4USJ - chains B and C of the 4 polymer chains in the assembly; structure by X-ray diffraction, 2.85 A resolution.

Chain B:
Name: Acetylglutamate kinase, chloroplastic
Organism: Arabidopsis thaliana
Notes: EC 2.7.2.8
Reference sequence: Q9SCL7 (NAGK_ARATH); residues 1-297 here correspond to UniProt positions 51-347 (UniProt number = residue number + 50)
Sequence (318 residues; row label = number of the first residue in the row; numbers below 1 keep their minus sign (Met-20 is residue -20)):
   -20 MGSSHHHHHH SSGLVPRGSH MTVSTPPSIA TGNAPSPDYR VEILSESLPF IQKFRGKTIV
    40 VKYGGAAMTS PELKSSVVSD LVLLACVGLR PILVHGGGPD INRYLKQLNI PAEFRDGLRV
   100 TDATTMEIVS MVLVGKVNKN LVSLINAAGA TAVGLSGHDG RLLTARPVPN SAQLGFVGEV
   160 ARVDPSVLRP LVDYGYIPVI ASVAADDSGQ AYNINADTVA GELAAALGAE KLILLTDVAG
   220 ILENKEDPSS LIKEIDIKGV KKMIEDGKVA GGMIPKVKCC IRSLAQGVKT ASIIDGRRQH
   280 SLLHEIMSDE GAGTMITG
Disordered / not traced: -20 to 16
Differences from the reference sequence: expression tag (-20 to 0)
Ligand contacts:
  - arginine (ARG): Phe33, Lys210, Lys232, Ser271, Glu284, Ile285, Met286, Ser287, Asp288, Glu289, Gly290, Ala291, Gly292, Thr293, Met294
  - N-acetyl-L-glutamyl 5-phosphate (X2W): Lys41, Gly43, Gly44, Met47, Gly75, Gly76, Gly77, Pro78, Ile80, Phe93, Gly96, Leu97, Arg98, Val108, Val156, Ser181, Asn192, Ile193, Asn194, Ala195
UniProt features mapped onto this chain:
  - binding site (ATP): Gly44, Ala45, Thr215, Asp216, Leu221, Lys247 to Lys255
  - binding site (N-acetyl-L-glutamate): Gly76, Arg98, Asn192 to Ala195
  - binding site (L-arginine): Lys210, Lys232, Glu284 to Ser287, Gly292
  - modified residue: Thr1 (N-acetylthreonine)

Chain C:
Name: Nitrogen regulatory protein pii
Organism: Chlamydomonas reinhardtii
Reference sequence: A8JI83 (A8JI83_CHLRE); residues 2-144 here correspond to UniProt positions 63-205 (UniProt number = residue number + 61)
Sequence (154 residues; numbered 1 to 154; the number before each row is that of its first residue):
     1 MELESIQCDL SAFPGVKFFR IEAIFRPWRL PFVIDTLSKY GIRGLTNTPV KGVGVQGGSR
    61 ERYAGTEFGP SNLVDKEKLD IVVSRAQVDA VVRLVAASAY TGEIGDGKIF VHPVAEVVRI
   121 RTAETGLEAE KMEGGMEDMM KKKKSAWSHP QFEK
Disordered / not traced: 1-2, 145-154
Differences from the reference sequence: expression tag (1, 145-154)
Bound ions: Mg2+: Gly54 (together with ATP)
Ligand contacts:
  - ATP (adenosine-5'-triphosphate): Ile24, Gly44, Leu45, Thr46, Lys51, Gly52, Val53, Gly54, Val55, Gln56, Glu61, Lys76, Asp80, Ile81, Val82, Glu103, Ile104, Gly105, Asp106, Gly107, Lys108, Phe110, Arg119, Arg121, Met132
  - glutamine (GLN): Gly41, Ile42, Arg43, Gly44, Ile81, Val82, Val83, Gln87, Glu130, Lys131, Met132, Gly135, Met136, Glu137
From the paper describing this entry:
  - binding site for glutamine: Arg43, Gly44, Val82, Gln87, Glu130, Lys131 to Gly135
  - conformationally variable residues (order/disorder transition): Lys131 to Gly135
  - self-association interface (contacts with another copy of this molecule); pairs are residue here / residue on that copy: Gln56-Met132
  - binding site for ATP: Gln56

Chain B / chain C interface:
Contacting residue pairs (31; chain B residue first):
  Arg145(B) - Glu67(C)  salt bridge
  Glu158(B) - Arg62(C)  salt bridge
  Val159(B) - Arg62(C)  hydrogen bond (backbone-side chain)
  Val159(B) - Gly65(C)
  Ala160(B) - Thr66(C)
  Ala160(B) - Glu67(C)  hydrogen bond (backbone-backbone)
  Arg161(B) - Thr66(C)
  Val162(B) - Gly65(C)
  Val162(B) - Thr66(C)
  Glu201(B) - Arg62(C)  salt bridge
  Glu201(B) - Gly65(C)
  Ala204(B) - Ala64(C)
  Ala204(B) - Gly65(C)
  Ala205(B) - Ala64(C)
  Ala205(B) - Gly65(C)
  Ile236(B) - Thr101(C)
  Lys240(B) - Thr101(C)  hydrogen bond (side chain-backbone)
  Lys240(B) - Gly102(C)
  Lys240(B) - Glu103(C)  salt bridge
  Ile260(B) - Glu103(C)
  Arg261(B) - Arg62(C)
  Leu263(B) - Trp28(C)
  Ala264(B) - Arg26(C)
  Ala264(B) - Trp28(C)  hydrogen bond (backbone-side chain)
  Gln265(B) - Trp28(C)
  Gln265(B) - Arg62(C)
  Gln265(B) - Tyr63(C)  hydrogen bond (side chain-backbone)
  Gln265(B) - Ala64(C)  hydrogen bond (side chain-backbone)
  Gln265(B) - Gly65(C)  hydrogen bond (side chain-backbone)
  Gly266(B) - Trp28(C)
  Gly297(B) - Arg29(C)
Also at the interface, not in a pair above, chain C (13 interface residues in all): Tyr100

In short:
18 residues of chain B face 13 of chain C across their interface; the contacts include 7 hydrogen bonds and 4
salt bridges. Polar contacts include Arg145(B)-Glu67(C), Glu158(B)-Arg62(C) and Glu201(B)-Arg62(C). The paper
reports a binding site for glutamine at Arg43(C), Gly44(C) and Val82(C) among others; a binding site for ATP
at Gln56(C).
Chain B is Acetylglutamate kinase, chloroplastic (Arabidopsis thaliana) and chain C is Nitrogen regulatory
protein pii (Chlamydomonas reinhardtii); the structure, N-acetylglutamate kinase from Arabidopsis thaliana in
complex with PII from Chlamydomonas reinhardtii, was determined by X-ray diffraction, deposited together with
4USH and 4USI.
